1ZT7 - chains A and P of the 3 polymer chains in the assembly; structure by X-ray diffraction, 3.00 A resolution.

# Chain A
Protein: H-2 class I histocompatibility antigen, K-K alpha chain
Source organism: Mus musculus
UniProt: P04223 (HA1K_MOUSE); residues 1-275 here correspond to UniProt positions 22-296 (UniProt number = residue number + 21)
Sequence (276 residues; row label = number of the first residue in the row; numbering starts at 0):
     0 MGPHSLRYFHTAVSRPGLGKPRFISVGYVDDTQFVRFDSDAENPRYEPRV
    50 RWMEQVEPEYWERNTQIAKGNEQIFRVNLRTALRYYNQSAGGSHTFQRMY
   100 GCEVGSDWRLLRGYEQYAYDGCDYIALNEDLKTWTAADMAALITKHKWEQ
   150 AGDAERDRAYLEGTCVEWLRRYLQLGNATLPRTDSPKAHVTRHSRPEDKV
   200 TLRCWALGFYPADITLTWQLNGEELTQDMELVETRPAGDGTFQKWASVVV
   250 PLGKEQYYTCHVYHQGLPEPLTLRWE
Unresolved in the structure: 0
Differences from the reference sequence: initiating methionine (0)
Swiss-Prot annotation at these positions:
  - region: Glu-275 (Connecting peptide)
  - glycosylation (N-linked (GlcNAc...) asparagine): Asn-86, Asn-176
Cystine bridges: Cys-101/Cys-164, Cys-203/Cys-259

# Chain P
Protein: SV40 epitope, SEFLLEKRI
Sequence (9 residues; numbered 1 to 9; the number before each row is that of its first residue):
     1 SEFLLEKRI

# Chain A / chain P interface
Contacting residue pairs - 44 pairs, chain A then chain P:
  Tyr-7(A) / Ser-1(P)  hydrogen bond (side chain-backbone)
  Tyr-7(A) / Glu-2(P)
  His-9(A) / Glu-2(P)  salt bridge
  Ser-24(A) / Glu-2(P)  hydrogen bond
  Tyr-45(A) / Glu-2(P)  hydrogen bond
  Tyr-59(A) / Ser-1(P)
  Asn-63(A) / Ser-1(P)
  Asn-63(A) / Glu-2(P)  hydrogen bond (side chain-backbone)
  Ile-66(A) / Glu-2(P)
  Ile-66(A) / Phe-3(P)
  Ile-66(A) / Leu-4(P)
  Gly-69(A) / Leu-4(P)
  Asn-70(A) / Phe-3(P)  hydrogen bond (side chain-backbone)
  Asn-70(A) / Leu-4(P)
  Asn-70(A) / Leu-5(P)  hydrogen bond (side chain-backbone)
  Ile-73(A) / Leu-5(P)  hydrophobic
  Asn-77(A) / Arg-8(P)
  Asn-77(A) / Ile-9(P)  hydrogen bond (side chain-backbone)
  Thr-80(A) / Ile-9(P)
  Tyr-84(A) / Ile-9(P)  hydrogen bond (side chain-backbone)
  Phe-95(A) / Ile-9(P)  hydrophobic
  Arg-97(A) / Phe-3(P)
  Arg-97(A) / Leu-5(P)
  Tyr-99(A) / Glu-2(P)  hydrogen bond
  Tyr-99(A) / Phe-3(P)
  Glu-114(A) / Lys-7(P)  salt bridge
  Tyr-116(A) / Leu-5(P)
  Tyr-116(A) / Lys-7(P)  hydrogen bond
  Tyr-123(A) / Ile-9(P)
  Trp-133(A) / Lys-7(P)
  Thr-143(A) / Ile-9(P)  hydrogen bond (side chain-backbone)
  Lys-146(A) / Arg-8(P)
  Trp-147(A) / Lys-7(P)
  Trp-147(A) / Arg-8(P)  hydrogen bond (side chain-backbone)
  Trp-147(A) / Ile-9(P)  hydrophobic
  Asp-152(A) / Lys-7(P)
  Arg-155(A) / Phe-3(P)
  Arg-155(A) / Glu-6(P)  salt bridge
  Asp-156(A) / Phe-3(P)
  Asp-156(A) / Lys-7(P)  salt bridge
  Tyr-159(A) / Ser-1(P)  hydrogen bond (side chain-backbone)
  Tyr-159(A) / Phe-3(P)  hydrophobic
  Trp-167(A) / Ser-1(P)  hydrogen bond
  Tyr-171(A) / Ser-1(P)  hydrogen bond (side chain-backbone)
Other interface residues (no listed pair), chain A (32 interface residues in all): Phe-74, Ala-81, Thr-163
From the paper, about this interface:
  - interface residues, chain A: Arg-97(A)

# Summary
Chain A and chain P form an interface of 32 and 9 residues respectively, with 15 hydrogen bonds and 4 salt
bridges. Among the polar pairs are His-9(A)/Glu-2(P), Glu-114(A)/Lys-7(P) and Arg-155(A)/Glu-6(P). From the
paper: the interface residue Arg-97(A).
Here chain A is H-2 class I histocompatibility antigen, K-K alpha chain (Mus musculus) and chain P is SV40
epitope, SEFLLEKRI. Entry 1ZT7 (crystal structure of class I MHC H-2Kk in complex with a nonapeptide) was
determined by X-ray diffraction, deposited together with 1ZT1.
